Entry 4LHL (X-ray diffraction, 1.43 A resolution); this record covers chain A.

[Chain A]
Protein: Flocculation protein FLO1
From: Saccharomyces cerevisiae
Notes: fragment: N-terminal domain
Reference sequence: P32768 (FLO1_YEAST); numbering as in UniProt (aligned over 23-271)
Amino-acid sequence (263 residues; row label = number of the first residue in the row):
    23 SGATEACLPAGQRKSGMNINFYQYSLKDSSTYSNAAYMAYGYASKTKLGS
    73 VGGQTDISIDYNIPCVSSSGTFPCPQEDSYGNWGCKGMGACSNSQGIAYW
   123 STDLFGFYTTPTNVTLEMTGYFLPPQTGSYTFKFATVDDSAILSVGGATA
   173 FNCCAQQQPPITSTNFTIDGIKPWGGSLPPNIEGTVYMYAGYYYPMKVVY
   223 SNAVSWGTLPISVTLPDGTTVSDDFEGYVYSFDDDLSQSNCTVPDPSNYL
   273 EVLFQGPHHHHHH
Unresolved in the structure: 23-24, 196-198, 276-285
Sequence notes: expression tag (272-285)
Cystine bridges: C29-C175, C87-C113, C96-C107, C176-C263
UniProt features mapped onto this chain:
  - glycosylation (N-linked (GlcNAc...) asparagine): N135, N187, N262
Reported in the primary citation:
  - conformationally variable residues (order/disorder transition): W196 to G198
  - post-translational modification sites: N135, N187, N262 (proposed by the authors, not directly observed)
  - specificity-determining residues: K194 (proposed by the authors, not directly observed)

[Overview]
The paper reports the specificity determinant K194; modification sites N135, N187 and N262.
Chain A is Flocculation protein FLO1 (Saccharomyces cerevisiae); the structure, Structure of the N-terminal
domain of the Flo1 adhesin (N-Flo1p) from the yeast Saccharomyces cerevisiae, was determined by X-ray
diffraction together with 4LHK and 4LHN from the same study.
